Entry 1GEY (X-ray diffraction, 2.30 A resolution); this record covers chain A.

Chain A:
Molecule: Histidinol-phosphate aminotransferase
From: Escherichia coli
Notes: EC 2.6.1.9
UniProt: P06986 (HIS8_ECOLI); numbering as in UniProt (aligned over 1-356)
Sequence (356 residues; numbered 1 to 356; the number before each row is that of its first residue):
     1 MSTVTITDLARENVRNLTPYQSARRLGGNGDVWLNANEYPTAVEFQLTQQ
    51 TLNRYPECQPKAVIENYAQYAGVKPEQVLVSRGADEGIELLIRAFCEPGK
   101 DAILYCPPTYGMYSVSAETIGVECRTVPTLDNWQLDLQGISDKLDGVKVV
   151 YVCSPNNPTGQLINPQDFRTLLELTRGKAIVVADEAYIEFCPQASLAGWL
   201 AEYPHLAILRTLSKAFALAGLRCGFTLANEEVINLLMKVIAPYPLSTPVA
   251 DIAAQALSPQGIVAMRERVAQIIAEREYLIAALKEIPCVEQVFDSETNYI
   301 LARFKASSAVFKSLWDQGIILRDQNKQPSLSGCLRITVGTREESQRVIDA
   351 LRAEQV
Not modelled in the structure: 1-4, 18-22, 25-31, 352-356
Small-molecule neighbours: pyridoxyl-glutamic acid-5'-monophosphate (PPE; 4-[(1,3-dicarboxy-propylamino)-methyl]-3-hydroxy-2-methyl-5-phosphonooxymethyl-pyridinium): Asn35, Ala36, Asn37, Tyr55, Gly83, Ala84, Asp85, Tyr110, Tyr113, Cys153, Asn157, Asp184, Ala186, Tyr187, Thr211, Ser213, Lys214, Arg222, Tyr243, Arg322, Arg335
UniProt features mapped onto this chain:
  - modified residue: Lys214 (N6-(pyridoxal phosphate)lysine)

In short:
Chain A binds pyridoxyl-glutamic acid-5'-monophosphate.
Chain A is Histidinol-phosphate aminotransferase (Escherichia coli); the structure, Crystal structure of
histidinol-phosphate aminotransferase complexed with N-(5'-phosphopyridoxyl)-L-glutamate, was determined by
X-ray diffraction, deposited together with 1GEW and 1GEX.
